9BGK - chains F and G of the 7 polymer chains in the assembly; structure by electron microscopy, 3.28 A resolution.

== Chain F (and G) ==
Protein: Helicase/UvrB N-terminal domain-containing protein
From: Vibrio cholerae
Notes: chain G of this document is another copy of the same molecule, construct and numbering; everything in this record applies to it too
UniProtKB: B9TSM3 (B9TSM3_VIBCL); residues 1-1190 here correspond to UniProt positions 31-1220 (UniProt number = residue number + 30)
Sequence (1190 residues; row label = number of the first residue in the row):
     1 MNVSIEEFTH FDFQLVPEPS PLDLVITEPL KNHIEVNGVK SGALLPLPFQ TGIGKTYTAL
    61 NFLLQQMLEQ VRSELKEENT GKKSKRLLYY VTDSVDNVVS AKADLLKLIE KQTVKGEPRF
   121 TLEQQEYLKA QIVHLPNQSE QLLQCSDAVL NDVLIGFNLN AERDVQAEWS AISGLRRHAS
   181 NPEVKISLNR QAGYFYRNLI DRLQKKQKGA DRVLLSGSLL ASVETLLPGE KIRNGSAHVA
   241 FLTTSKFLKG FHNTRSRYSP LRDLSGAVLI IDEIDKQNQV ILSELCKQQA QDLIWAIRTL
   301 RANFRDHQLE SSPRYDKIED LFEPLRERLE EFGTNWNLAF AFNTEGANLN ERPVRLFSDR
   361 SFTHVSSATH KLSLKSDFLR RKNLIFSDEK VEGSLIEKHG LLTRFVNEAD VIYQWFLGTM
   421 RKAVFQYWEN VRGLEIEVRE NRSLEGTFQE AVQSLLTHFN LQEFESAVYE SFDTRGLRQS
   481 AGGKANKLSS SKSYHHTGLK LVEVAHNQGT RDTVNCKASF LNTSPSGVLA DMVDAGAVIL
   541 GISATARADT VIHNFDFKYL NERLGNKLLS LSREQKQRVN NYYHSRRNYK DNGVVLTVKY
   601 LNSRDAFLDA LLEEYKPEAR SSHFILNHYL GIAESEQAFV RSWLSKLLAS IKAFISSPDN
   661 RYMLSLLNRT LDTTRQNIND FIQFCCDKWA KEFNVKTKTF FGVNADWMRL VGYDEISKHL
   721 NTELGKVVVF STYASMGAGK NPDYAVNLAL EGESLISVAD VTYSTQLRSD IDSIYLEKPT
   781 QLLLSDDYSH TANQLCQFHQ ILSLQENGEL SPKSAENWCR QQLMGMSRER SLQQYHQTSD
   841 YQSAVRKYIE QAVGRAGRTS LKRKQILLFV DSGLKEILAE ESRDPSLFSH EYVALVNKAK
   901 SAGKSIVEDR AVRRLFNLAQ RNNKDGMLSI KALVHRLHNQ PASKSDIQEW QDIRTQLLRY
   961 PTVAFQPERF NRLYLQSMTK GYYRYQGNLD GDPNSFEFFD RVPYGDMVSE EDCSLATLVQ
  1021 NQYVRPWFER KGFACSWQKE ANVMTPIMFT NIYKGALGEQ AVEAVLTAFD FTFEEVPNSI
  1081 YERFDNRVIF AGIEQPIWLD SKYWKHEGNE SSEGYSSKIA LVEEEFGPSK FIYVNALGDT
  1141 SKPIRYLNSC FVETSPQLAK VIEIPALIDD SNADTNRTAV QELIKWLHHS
Disordered / not traced: 78 (chain G: fully traced)
Differences from the reference sequence: conflict P29 (Ser59 in B9TSM3)
From the paper describing this entry:
  - mutagenesis - E273A: decreased catalytic activity

== Interface between chain F and chain G ==
Residue-residue contacts (63):
  R163(F) - Y788(G)
  E168(F) - R190(G)  salt bridge
  A171(F) - S187(G)
  L175(F) - S187(G)
  H178(F) - E183(G)  salt bridge
  N181(F) - H178(G)  hydrogen bond
  E183(F) - R177(G)  salt bridge
  E183(F) - H178(G)
  V184(F) - L175(G)  hydrophobic
  S187(F) - Q191(G)
  R190(F) - E168(G)  salt bridge
  R190(F) - Q191(G)
  Q191(F) - S187(G)
  Q191(F) - Q191(G)
  W295(F) - Q462(G)
  R298(F) - H307(G)
  R298(F) - H458(G)
  R298(F) - N460(G)
  T299(F) - N460(G)
  R301(F) - D306(G)  salt bridge
  R305(F) - R305(G)
  R305(F) - D306(G)  salt bridge
  D306(F) - R301(G)  salt bridge
  D306(F) - R305(G)  salt bridge
  D306(F) - A339(G)
  H307(F) - R298(G)  hydrogen bond
  Q308(F) - A339(G)
  Q308(F) - F340(G)
  Q308(F) - R381(G)
  L309(F) - R381(G)
  E310(F) - R380(G)
  E310(F) - K382(G)  salt bridge
  S311(F) - R380(G)
  S311(F) - R381(G)
  R314(F) - D512(G)  salt bridge
  A339(F) - D306(G)
  A339(F) - Q308(G)
  L379(F) - S311(G)
  R380(F) - E310(G)  salt bridge
  R380(F) - S311(G)  hydrogen bond (backbone-backbone)
  R381(F) - Q308(G)
  R381(F) - L309(G)
  R381(F) - S311(G)  hydrogen bond
  K382(F) - E310(G)  salt bridge
  E450(F) - G509(G)
  Q453(F) - T510(G)
  S454(F) - T510(G)
  T457(F) - T513(G)
  H458(F) - T513(G)
  N460(F) - W295(G)
  N460(F) - T299(G)
  Q462(F) - W295(G)
  E463(F) - E463(G)
  G509(F) - E450(G)
  T510(F) - Q453(G)
  T510(F) - S454(G)
  T510(F) - T457(G)
  D512(F) - R314(G)
  D512(F) - Y315(G)
  T513(F) - T457(G)
  T513(F) - H458(G)
  D787(F) - R163(G)  salt bridge
  Y788(F) - R163(G)
Other interface residues (no listed pair), chain F (54 interface residues in all): G174, I186, K208, A302, N303, Y315, F340, A341, V438, N507, Q508, R511
Other interface residues (no listed pair), chain G (53 interface residues in all): A171, N181, V184, I186, A302, L379, V438, L461, N507, Q508, R511, D787, S789

== Summary ==
54 residues of chain F face 53 of chain G across their interface, with 4 hydrogen bonds and 13 salt bridges.
Polar contacts include E168(F)-R190(G), H178(F)-E183(G) and E183(F)-R177(G). From the paper: E273A of chain F
reduces catalytic activity.
Chain F and chain G are both Helicase/UvrB N-terminal domain-containing protein (Vibrio cholerae); the
structure, Structure of V.cholera DdmDE (2D:1E) in complex with DNA, was determined by electron microscopy
(same publication as 9BF5, 9BF1 and 9C6Q).
